Entry 8OLU (electron microscopy, 2.59 A resolution); this record covers chains B and C of the 28 polymer chains in the assembly.

[Chain B]
Name: Proteasome subunit alpha type
Source organism: Leishmania tarentolae
UniProtKB: A0A640KGL4 (A0A640KGL4_LEITA); residue numbers follow UniProt; this construct covers 1-231
Chain sequence (231 residues; each row starts with the number of its first residue):
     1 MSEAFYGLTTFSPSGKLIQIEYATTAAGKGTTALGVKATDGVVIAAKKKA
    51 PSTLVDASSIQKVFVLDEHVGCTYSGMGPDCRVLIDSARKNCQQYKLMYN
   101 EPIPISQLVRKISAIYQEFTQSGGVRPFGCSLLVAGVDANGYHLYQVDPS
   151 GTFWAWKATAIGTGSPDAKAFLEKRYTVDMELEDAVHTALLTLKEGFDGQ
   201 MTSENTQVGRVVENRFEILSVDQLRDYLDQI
Unresolved in the structure: 1-2

[Chain C]
Name: Proteasome subunit alpha type
Source organism: Leishmania tarentolae
UniProtKB: A0A640KBV2 (A0A640KBV2_LEITA); residue numbers follow UniProt; this construct covers 1-285
Chain sequence (285 residues; row label = number of the first residue in the row):
     1 MSHRYDSRTTTFSPEGRLYQVEYAVEAIQQAGTVIGVCTKDGVVLAGEKM
    51 VPHPLFDSESMQDKNTSGEKMYKIAEHIGCSVAGVTSDAYALLNYARLSA
   101 LRHQYTFQEPMAIEDLCRILCDEKQLYTQYGGVRPYGVSFLLVGWDRYYG
   151 YQLYSTEPSGDYSAWSAYAIGQNDQVAHALLKKDWHESMTLEDGMLLALR
   201 VLGKTMDTAKIDLDRVEVAVMRKVPASNIDQLLDPFKHHPKTTPRFQILT
   251 RSELKPHAERADQAREAEEKAEAERQRQQEQALES
Unresolved in the structure: 1, 273-285

[Chain B / chain C interface]
Residue-residue contacts (67):
  Ala-4(B) / Ser-2(C)
  Phe-5(B) / Gly-131(C)
  Tyr-6(B) / Ser-2(C)  hydrogen bond (side chain-backbone)
  Tyr-6(B) / Tyr-5(C)
  Tyr-6(B) / Asp-6(C)
  Tyr-6(B) / Gly-132(C)
  Gly-7(B) / Ser-7(C)
  Gly-7(B) / Gly-132(C)  hydrogen bond (backbone-backbone)
  Thr-9(B) / Arg-134(C)
  Thr-10(B) / Ser-7(C)
  Thr-10(B) / Thr-9(C)
  Thr-10(B) / Gln-20(C)
  Phe-11(B) / Gln-20(C)  hydrogen bond (backbone-side chain)
  Phe-11(B) / Tyr-23(C)  hydrophobic
  Phe-11(B) / Ala-27(C)  hydrophobic
  Phe-11(B) / Arg-134(C)
  Phe-11(B) / Pro-135(C)
  Phe-11(B) / Gly-137(C)
  Ser-12(B) / Tyr-23(C)
  Pro-13(B) / Tyr-23(C)  hydrophobic
  Pro-13(B) / Glu-26(C)
  Ser-14(B) / Glu-26(C)
  Gly-15(B) / Tyr-23(C)
  Gly-15(B) / Glu-26(C)
  Gly-15(B) / Ala-27(C)
  Leu-17(B) / Val-85(C)  hydrophobic
  Leu-17(B) / Arg-134(C)
  Lys-37(B) / Asp-57(C)  salt bridge
  Ser-106(B) / Glu-59(C)
  Ser-106(B) / Met-61(C)
  Arg-110(B) / Glu-59(C)  salt bridge
  Arg-110(B) / Met-61(C)
  Gln-117(B) / Ser-87(C)
  Gln-117(B) / Asp-88(C)  hydrogen bond
  Gln-117(B) / Ala-91(C)
  Gln-117(B) / Arg-134(C)
  Thr-120(B) / Arg-134(C)  hydrogen bond (backbone-side chain)
  Gln-121(B) / Asp-88(C)
  Gln-121(B) / Tyr-127(C)
  Gln-121(B) / Val-133(C)
  Gln-121(B) / Arg-134(C)  hydrogen bond (side chain-backbone)
  Gln-121(B) / Pro-135(C)
  Gln-121(B) / Tyr-136(C)
  Ser-122(B) / Val-133(C)
  Gly-123(B) / Val-133(C)
  Asn-140(B) / Ser-60(C)  hydrogen bond (side chain-backbone)
  His-143(B) / Glu-59(C)
  Tyr-145(B) / Glu-59(C)  hydrogen bond
  Ser-150(B) / Ser-87(C)  hydrogen bond (backbone-side chain)
  Gly-151(B) / Ser-87(C)  hydrogen bond (backbone-side chain)
  Thr-152(B) / Ser-87(C)  hydrogen bond (backbone-side chain)
  Phe-153(B) / Glu-59(C)
  Trp-154(B) / Met-50(C)  hydrophobic
  Trp-154(B) / Glu-69(C)
  Ala-155(B) / Phe-56(C)
  Ala-155(B) / Asp-57(C)  hydrogen bond (backbone-backbone)
  Trp-156(B) / Leu-55(C)
  Trp-156(B) / Phe-56(C)  hydrophobic
  Trp-156(B) / Asp-57(C)
  Lys-157(B) / Pro-54(C)
  Lys-157(B) / Leu-55(C)  hydrogen bond (backbone-backbone)
  Lys-157(B) / Phe-56(C)  hydrogen bond (side chain-backbone)
  Lys-157(B) / Asp-57(C)
  Ala-158(B) / Leu-55(C)
  Glu-173(B) / His-53(C)
  Glu-173(B) / Pro-54(C)
  Tyr-176(B) / Leu-55(C)  hydrophobic
Also at the interface, not in a pair above, chain B (38 interface residues in all): Gln-107, Ser-113, Lys-169, Leu-172
Also at the interface, not in a pair above, chain C (37 interface residues in all): His-3, Ala-24, Ser-58, Gln-62, Thr-86, Tyr-90

[In short]
The interface between chain B and chain C involves 38 residues on one side and 37 on the other, with 14
hydrogen bonds and 2 salt bridges. Polar contacts include Lys-37(B)/Asp-57(C), Arg-110(B)/Glu-59(C) and
Tyr-6(B)/Ser-2(C).
Here chain B is Proteasome subunit alpha type and chain C is Proteasome subunit alpha type, both from
Leishmania tarentolae. Entry 8OLU (Leishmania tarentolae proteasome 20S subunit in complex with
1-Benzyl-N-(3-(cyclopropylcarbamoyl)phenyl)-6-oxo-1,6-dihydropyridazine-3-carboxamide) was determined by
electron microscopy.
